PDB entry 4YYN | X-ray diffraction, 1.85 A resolution | chains B and Z of the 3 polymer chains in the assembly

[Chain B]
Name: Transcription initiation factor TFIID subunit 1
Source organism: Homo sapiens
Notes: fragment: bromodomain
Reference sequence: P21675 (TAF1_HUMAN); residues 1497-1638 here = UniProt positions 1497-1638
Amino-acid sequence (144 residues; numbered 1495 to 1638; the number before each row is that of its first residue):
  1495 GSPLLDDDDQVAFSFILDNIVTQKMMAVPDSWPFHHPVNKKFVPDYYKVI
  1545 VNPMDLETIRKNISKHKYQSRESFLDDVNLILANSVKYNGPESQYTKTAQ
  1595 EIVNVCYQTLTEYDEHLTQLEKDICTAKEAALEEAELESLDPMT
Disordered / not traced: 1495-1501, 1630-1638
Differences from the reference sequence: expression tag (1495-1496)

[Chain Z]
Name: Histone H4
Notes: fragment: N-terminal tail
Reference sequence: P62805 (H4_HUMAN); residues 1-11 here correspond to UniProt positions 2-12 (UniProt number = residue number + 1)
Amino-acid sequence (11 residues; each row starts with the number of its first residue):
     1 SGRGKGGKGLG
Modified residues: K5 (N-6-crotonyl-L-lysine; KCR); K8 (N-6-crotonyl-L-lysine; KCR)
UniProt features mapped onto this chain:
  - modified residue: S1 (N-acetylserine), R3 (Asymmetric dimethylarginine)

[Interface between chain B and chain Z]
Residue-residue contacts (19; chain B residue first):
  D1524(B) - L10(Z)
  W1526(B) - K8(Z)
  W1526(B) - G9(Z)
  P1527(B) - K8(Z)
  P1527(B) - L10(Z)  hydrophobic
  F1528(B) - K8(Z)
  H1530(B) - K8(Z)
  V1532(B) - K8(Z)
  F1536(B) - G7(Z)
  V1537(B) - G7(Z)
  V1537(B) - K8(Z)
  Y1540(B) - K8(Z)
  M1548(B) - K8(Z)
  D1549(B) - K8(Z)
  N1583(B) - K8(Z)
  Y1589(B) - K8(Z)
  Y1589(B) - G9(Z)
  Y1589(B) - L10(Z)  hydrogen bond (side chain-backbone)
  Y1589(B) - G11(Z)  hydrogen bond (side chain-backbone)
Interface residues without a listed pair, chain B (14 interface residues in all): Y1582
Interface residues without a listed pair, chain Z (6 interface residues in all): K5

[Overview]
The interface between chain B and chain Z involves 14 residues on one side and 6 on the other; the contacts
include 2 hydrogen bonds. Polar contacts include Y1589(B)-L10(Z) and Y1589(B)-G11(Z).
Chain B is Transcription initiation factor TFIID subunit 1 (Homo sapiens) and chain Z is Histone H4; the
structure, Crystal structure of TAF1 BD2 Bromodomain bound to a crotonyllysine peptide, was determined by
X-ray diffraction (same publication as 4YY6, 4YYD, 4YYI, 4YYJ, 4YYK and 4YYM).
